6PWC - chains A and H of the 5 polymer chains in the assembly; structure by electron microscopy, 4.90 A resolution (low resolution: residue-level contacts below are approximate; hydrogen-bond / salt-bridge calls are withheld).

Chain A:
Protein: Beta-arrestin-1
From: Homo sapiens
UniProt: P49407 (ARRB1_HUMAN); numbering as in UniProt (aligned over 1-393)
Sequence (393 residues; row label = number of the first residue in the row):
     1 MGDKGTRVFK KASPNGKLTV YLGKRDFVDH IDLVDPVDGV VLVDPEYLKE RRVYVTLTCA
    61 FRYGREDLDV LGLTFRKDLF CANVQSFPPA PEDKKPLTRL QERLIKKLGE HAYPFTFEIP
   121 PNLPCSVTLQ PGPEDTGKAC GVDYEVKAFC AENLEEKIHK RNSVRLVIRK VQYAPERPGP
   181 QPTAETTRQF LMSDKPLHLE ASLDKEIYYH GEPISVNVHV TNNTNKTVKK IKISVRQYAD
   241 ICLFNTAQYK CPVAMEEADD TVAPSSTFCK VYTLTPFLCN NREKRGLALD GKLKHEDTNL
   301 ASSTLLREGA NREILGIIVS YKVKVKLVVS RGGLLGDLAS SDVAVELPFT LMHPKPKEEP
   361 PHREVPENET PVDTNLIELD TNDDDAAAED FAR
Not modelled in the structure: 1-6, 357-393
Sequence notes: conflict Cys81 (Val in P49407), Cys279 (Ala in P49407), Ala386 (Ile in P49407), Ala387 (Val in P49407), Ala388 (Phe in P49407)
UniProt features mapped onto this chain:
  - motif: Asp385, Glu389 to Arg393 ([DE]-X(1,2)-F-X-X-[FL]-X-X-X-R motif)
  - binding site (1D-myo-inositol hexakisphosphate): Lys250, Met255, Lys324, Lys326
  - modified residue: Tyr47 (Phosphotyrosine)
  - mutagenesis: Arg169 (R169E: Constitutive active; enables phosphorylation-independent binding to GPCRs), Asp390 (D390P: Abolishes interaction with AP2B1), Arg393 (R393A: Abolishes interaction with AP2B1)

Chain H:
Protein: Fab30 heavy chain
From: synthetic construct
Sequence (238 residues; numbered 0 to 237; the number before each row is that of its first residue; numbering starts at 0):
     0 MEISEVQLVE SGGGLVQPGG SLRLSCAASG FNVYSSSIHW VRQAPGKGLE WVASISSYYC
    60 YTYYADSVKG RFTISADTSK NTAYLQMNSL RAEDTAVYYC ARSRQFWYSG LDYWGQGTLV
   120 TVSSASTKGP SVFPLAPSSK STSGGTAALG CLVKDYFPEP VTVSWNSGAL TSGVHTFPAV
   180 LQSSGLYSLS SVVTVPSSSL GTQTYICNVN HKPSNTKVDK KVEPKSCDKT HHHHHHHH
Not modelled in the structure: 0-4, 135-147, 170-171, 196-203, 222-237
Disulfide bonds: Cys25-Cys99

Interface between chain A and chain H:
Disulfides between the chains: Cys279(A)-Cys59(H)
Residue-residue contacts (5):
  Gly211(A) - Tyr33(H)
  Gly211(A) - Ser34(H)
  Thr275(A) - Tyr33(H)
  Leu278(A) - Tyr57(H)
  Cys279(A) - Cys59(H)  disulfide
Interface residues without a listed pair, chain A (6 interface residues in all): His210, Pro213
Interface residues without a listed pair, chain H (7 interface residues in all): Asn31, Tyr58, Phe105

In short:
The interface between chain A and chain H involves 6 residues on one side and 7 on the other; the contacts
include 1 disulfide bond. Curated annotation (UniProt) lists 4 residues binding 1D-myo-inositol
hexakisphosphate and 3 mutagenesis sites on chain A.
Chain A is Beta-arrestin-1 (Homo sapiens) and chain H is Fab30 heavy chain (synthetic construct); the
structure, A complex structure of arrestin-2 bound to neurotensin receptor 1, was determined by electron
microscopy.
